Entry 7SPU (electron microscopy, 3.73 A resolution); this record covers chains H and g of the 54 polymer chains in the assembly.

Chain H:
Name: Gene 3 protein
From: Shigella phage Sf6
UniProt: Q716H2 (Q716H2_BPSFV); residues 1-708 here = UniProt positions 1-708
Amino-acid sequence (708 residues; numbered 1 to 708; the number before each row is that of its first residue):
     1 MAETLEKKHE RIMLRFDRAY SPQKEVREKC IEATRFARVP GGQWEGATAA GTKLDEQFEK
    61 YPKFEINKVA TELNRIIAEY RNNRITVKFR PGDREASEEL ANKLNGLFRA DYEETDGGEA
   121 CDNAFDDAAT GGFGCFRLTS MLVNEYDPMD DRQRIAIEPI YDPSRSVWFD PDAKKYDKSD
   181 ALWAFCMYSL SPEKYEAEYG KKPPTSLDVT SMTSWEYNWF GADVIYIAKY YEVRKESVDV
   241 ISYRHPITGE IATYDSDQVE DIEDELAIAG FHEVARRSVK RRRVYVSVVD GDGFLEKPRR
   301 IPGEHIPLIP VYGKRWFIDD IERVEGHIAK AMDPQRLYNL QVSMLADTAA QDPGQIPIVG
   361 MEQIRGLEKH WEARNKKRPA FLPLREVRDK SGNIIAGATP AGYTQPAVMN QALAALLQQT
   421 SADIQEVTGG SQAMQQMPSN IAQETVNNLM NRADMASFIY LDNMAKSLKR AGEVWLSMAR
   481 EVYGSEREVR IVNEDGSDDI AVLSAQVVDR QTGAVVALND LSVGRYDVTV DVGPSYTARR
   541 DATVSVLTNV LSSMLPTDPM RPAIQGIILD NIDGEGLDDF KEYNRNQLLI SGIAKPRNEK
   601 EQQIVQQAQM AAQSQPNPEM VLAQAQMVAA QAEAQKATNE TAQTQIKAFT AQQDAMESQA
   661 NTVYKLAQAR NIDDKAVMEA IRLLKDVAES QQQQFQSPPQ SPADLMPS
Not modelled in the structure: 144-151, 430-449, 492-506, 672-708

Chain g:
Name: Gene 5 protein
From: Shigella phage Sf6
UniProt: Q716H0 (Q716H0_BPSFV); residues 1-423 here = UniProt positions 1-423
Amino-acid sequence (423 residues; each row starts with the number of its first residue):
     1 MPNNLDSNVS QIVLKKFLPG FMSDLVLAKT VDRQLLAGEI NSSTGDSVSF KRPHQFSSLR
    61 TPTGDISGQN KNNLISGKAT GRVGNYITVA VEYQQLEEAI KLNQLEEILA PVRQRIVTDL
   121 ETELAHFMMN NGALSLGSPN TPITKWSDVA QTASFLKDLG VNEGENYAVM DPWSAQRLAD
   181 AQTGLHASDQ LVRTAWENAQ IPTNFGGIRA LMSNGLASRT QGAFGGTLTV KTQPTVTYNA
   241 VKDSYQFTVT LTGATASVTG FLKAGDQVKF TNTYWLQQQT KQALYNGATP ISFTATVTAD
   301 ANSDSGGDVT VTLSGVPIYD TTNPQYNSVS RQVEAGDAVS VVGTASQTMK PNLFYNKFFC
   361 GLGSIPLPKL HSIDSAVATY EGFSIRVHKY ADGDANVQKM RFDLLPAYVC FNPHMGGQFF
   421 GNP
Not modelled in the structure: 1-9

Interface between chain H and chain g:
Pairs across the interface (21; chain H residue first):
  Gly-46(H) with Asn-103(g)
  Lys-53(H) with Leu-96(g); Asn-396(g)
  Gln-57(H) with Asp-394(g), hydrogen bond; Asn-396(g), hydrogen bond (backbone-side chain)
  Phe-58(H) with Gln-95(g); Leu-96(g), hydrophobic; Asn-396(g)
  Lys-201(H) with Gln-34(g)
  Pro-204(H) with Lys-29(g)
  Ser-214(H) with Gln-104(g); Glu-106(g)
  Trp-215(H) with Lys-15(g)
  Glu-216(H) with Gln-104(g)
  Tyr-217(H) with Gln-104(g), hydrogen bond (backbone-side chain)
  Asn-218(H) with Gln-104(g)
  Phe-220(H) with Ala-376(g)
  Ala-222(H) with Val-377(g); Ala-378(g), hydrophobic; Thr-379(g)
  Asp-223(H) with Thr-379(g), hydrogen bond
Other interface residues (no listed pair), chain H (19 interface residues in all): Lys-24, Glu-45, Lys-60, Pro-192, Thr-205
Other interface residues (no listed pair), chain g (16 interface residues in all): Lys-16, Glu-381

In short:
The interface between chain H and chain g involves 19 residues on one side and 16 on the other; the contacts
include 4 hydrogen bonds. Polar pairs include Gln-57(H)/Asp-394(g), Gln-57(H)/Asn-396(g) and
Tyr-217(H)/Gln-104(g).
Here chain H is Gene 3 protein and chain g is Gene 5 protein, both from Shigella phage Sf6. Entry 7SPU (In
situ cryo-EM structure of bacteriophage Sf6 gp3:gp7:gp5 complex in conformation 1 at 3.73A resolution) was
determined by electron microscopy together with 7UKJ, 7SFS, 7SG7 and 7SP4 from the same study.
